PDB entry 9BUE | electron microscopy, 3.60 A resolution | chains B and G of the 6 polymer chains in the assembly

[Chain B]
Molecule: Guanine nucleotide-binding protein G(I)/G(S)/G(T) subunit beta-1
Source organism: Homo sapiens
Reference sequence: P62873 (GBB1_HUMAN); residue numbers follow UniProt; this construct covers 2-340
Amino-acid sequence (350 residues; numbered -9 to 340; the number before each row is that of its first residue; numbers below 1 keep their minus sign (Met-9 is residue -9)):
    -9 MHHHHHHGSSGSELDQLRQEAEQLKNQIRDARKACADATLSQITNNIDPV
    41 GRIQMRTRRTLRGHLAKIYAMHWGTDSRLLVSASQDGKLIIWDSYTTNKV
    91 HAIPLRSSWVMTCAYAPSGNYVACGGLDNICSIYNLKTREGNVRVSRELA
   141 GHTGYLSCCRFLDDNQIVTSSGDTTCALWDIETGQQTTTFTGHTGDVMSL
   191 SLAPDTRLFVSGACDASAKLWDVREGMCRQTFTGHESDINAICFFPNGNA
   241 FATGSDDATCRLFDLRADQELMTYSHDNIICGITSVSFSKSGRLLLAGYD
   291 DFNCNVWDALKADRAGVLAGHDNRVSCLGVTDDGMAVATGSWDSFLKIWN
Disordered / not traced: -9 to 1
Differences from the reference sequence: expression tag (-9 to 1)
UniProt features mapped onto this chain:
  - modified residue: Ser2 (N-acetylserine), His266 (Phosphohistidine)
  - natural variant: Leu30 (L30F: In MRD42; uncertain significance), Arg52 (R52G: In MRD42), Gly64 (G64V: In MRD42), Asp76 (D76E: In MRD42; D76G: In MRD42), Gly77 (G77S: In MRD42), Lys78 (K78R: In MRD42), Ile80 (I80N: In MRD42; I80T: In MRD42), His91 (H91R: In MRD42; uncertain significance), Ala92 (A92T: In MRD42), Pro94 (P94S: In MRD42), Leu95 (L95P: In MRD42), Arg96 (R96L: In MRD42), 5 further natural variant entries in UniProt

[Chain G]
Molecule: Guanine nucleotide-binding protein G(I)/G(S)/G(O) subunit gamma-2
Source organism: Homo sapiens
Reference sequence: P59768 (GBG2_HUMAN); residue numbers follow UniProt; this construct covers 1-71
Amino-acid sequence (71 residues; each row starts with the number of its first residue):
     1 MASNNTASIAQARKLVEQLKMEANIDRIKVSKAAADLMAYCEAHAKEDPL
    51 LTPVPASENPFREKKFFCAIL
Disordered / not traced: 1-7, 63-71
UniProt features mapped onto this chain:
  - modified residue: Ala2 (N-acetylalanine), Cys68 (Cysteine methyl ester)
  - lipidation: Cys68 (S-geranylgeranyl cysteine)

[Chain B / chain G interface]
Pairs across the interface - 74 pairs, chain B then chain G:
  Leu4(B) - Ile9(G)  hydrophobic
  Leu7(B) - Ala12(G)  hydrophobic
  Leu7(B) - Val16(G)  hydrophobic
  Ala11(B) - Leu19(G)
  Leu14(B) - Val16(G)  hydrophobic
  Leu14(B) - Leu19(G)  hydrophobic
  Leu14(B) - Lys20(G)
  Lys15(B) - Leu19(G)
  Ile18(B) - Glu22(G)
  Ile18(B) - Ala23(G)  hydrophobic
  Ala21(B) - Arg27(G)
  Ala24(B) - Lys29(G)
  Cys25(B) - Ile28(G)
  Cys25(B) - Lys29(G)
  Cys25(B) - Val30(G)  hydrogen bond (backbone-backbone)
  Ala26(B) - Val30(G)  hydrophobic
  Asp27(B) - Ser31(G)
  Ala28(B) - Val30(G)
  Leu30(B) - Ala34(G)  hydrophobic
  Ile33(B) - Met38(G)
  Val40(B) - Leu51(G)  hydrophobic
  Met45(B) - Leu50(G)  hydrophobic
  Arg49(B) - Pro60(G)  hydrogen bond (side chain-backbone)
  Arg49(B) - Phe61(G)
  Arg49(B) - Arg62(G)
  Trp63(B) - Phe61(G)  hydrophobic
  Ser84(B) - Phe61(G)
  Tyr85(B) - Pro60(G)  hydrophobic
  Tyr85(B) - Phe61(G)  hydrophobic
  Gly182(B) - Lys14(G)
  Met217(B) - Met21(G)  hydrophobic
  Cys218(B) - Gln18(G)
  Cys218(B) - Met21(G)
  Arg219(B) - Glu22(G)
  Gln220(B) - Ile25(G)
  Thr221(B) - Glu22(G)  hydrogen bond
  Phe235(B) - Tyr40(G)  hydrophobic
  Pro236(B) - Tyr40(G)
  Asn237(B) - Tyr40(G)
  Ala240(B) - Leu37(G)  hydrophobic
  Asp254(B) - Ala33(G)
  Asp254(B) - Leu37(G)
  Arg256(B) - Asp26(G)
  Arg256(B) - Arg27(G)
  Arg256(B) - Ile28(G)
  Arg256(B) - Asp36(G)  salt bridge
  Arg256(B) - Leu37(G)
  Ala257(B) - Val30(G)  hydrophobic
  Asp258(B) - Ile25(G)
  Asp258(B) - Arg27(G)  salt bridge
  Gln259(B) - Val30(G)
  Ser279(B) - Asp48(G)  hydrogen bond
  Lys280(B) - Glu47(G)
  Lys280(B) - Asp48(G)  hydrogen bond (backbone-side chain)
  Ser281(B) - Cys41(G)  hydrogen bond (backbone-side chain)
  Ser281(B) - His44(G)
  Ser281(B) - Asp48(G)  hydrogen bond
  Ser281(B) - Leu51(G)
  Gly282(B) - Cys41(G)
  Arg283(B) - Cys41(G)  hydrogen bond (backbone-side chain)
  Arg283(B) - Leu51(G)
  Leu284(B) - Leu50(G)  hydrophobic
  Leu284(B) - Leu51(G)  hydrophobic
  Leu300(B) - Met38(G)  hydrophobic
  Leu300(B) - Cys41(G)  hydrophobic
  Gly324(B) - Pro49(G)
  Met325(B) - Pro49(G)  hydrophobic
  Met325(B) - Pro60(G)
  Met325(B) - Phe61(G)  hydrophobic
  Ala326(B) - Phe61(G)  hydrophobic
  Val327(B) - Leu50(G)  hydrophobic
  Ile338(B) - Phe61(G)  hydrophobic
  Asn340(B) - Asn59(G)
  Asn340(B) - Phe61(G)
Other interface residues (no listed pair), chain B (56 interface residues in all): Glu3, Glu10, Arg22, Ile43, Arg48, Lys209, Leu286, Asp323
Other interface residues (no listed pair), chain G (37 interface residues in all): Arg13, Ala45, Val54

[Overview]
The interface between chain B and chain G involves 56 residues on one side and 37 on the other; the contacts
include 8 hydrogen bonds and 2 salt bridges. Polar pairs include Arg256(B)-Asp36(G), Asp258(B)-Arg27(G) and
Arg49(B)-Pro60(G).
Chain B is Guanine nucleotide-binding protein G(I)/G(S)/G(T) subunit beta-1 and chain G is Guanine
nucleotide-binding protein G(I)/G(S)/G(O) subunit gamma-2, both from Homo sapiens; the structure, Human
calcitonin Receptor in complex with Gs and cagrilintide in the CT-like conformation (repeat), was determined
by electron microscopy, deposited together with 9BLB, 9BLC, 9BLW, 9BP3, 9BQ3, 9BTW and 3 further entries.
